PDB entry 2GHK | X-ray diffraction, 2.00 A resolution | chain X

Chain X:
Molecule: cytosolic ascorbate peroxidase 1
From: Glycine max
Notes: EC 1.11.1.11
Reference sequence: Q43758 (Q43758_SOYBN); residues 2-250 here = UniProt positions 2-250
Amino-acid sequence (261 residues; row label = number of the first residue in the row; numbers below 1 keep their minus sign (Met-10 is residue -10)):
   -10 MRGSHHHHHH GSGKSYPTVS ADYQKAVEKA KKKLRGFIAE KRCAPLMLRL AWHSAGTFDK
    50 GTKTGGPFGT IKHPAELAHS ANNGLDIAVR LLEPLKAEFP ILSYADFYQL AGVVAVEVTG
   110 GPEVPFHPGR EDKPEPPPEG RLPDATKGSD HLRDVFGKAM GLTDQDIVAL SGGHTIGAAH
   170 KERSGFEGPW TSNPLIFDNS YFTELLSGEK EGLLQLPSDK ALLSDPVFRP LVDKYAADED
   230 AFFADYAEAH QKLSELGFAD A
Not modelled in the structure: -10 to 0
Sequence notes: expression tag (-10 to 1)
Ion coordination: heme Fe: His163 (together with cyanide ion); K+: Thr164, Thr180, Asn182, Ile185, Asp187
Ligand contacts:
  - cyanide ion (CYN): Arg38, Trp41, His42, His163
  - heme (HEM): Pro34, Leu35, Leu37, Arg38, Trp41, Pro132, Asp133, Ala134, Leu141, Phe145, Leu159, Ser160, Gly162, His163, Ile165, Gly166, Ala167, Ala168, His169, Arg172, Ser173, Gly174, Phe175, Trp179, Leu205, Ser207, Tyr235

In short:
Bound to chain X: cyanide ion and heme. Thr164, Thr180, Asn182, Ile185 and Asp187 form the K+ site.
Chain X is cytosolic ascorbate peroxidase 1 (Glycine max); the structure, Conformational mobility in the
active site of a heme peroxidase, was determined by X-ray diffraction, deposited together with 2GGN, 2GHC,
2GHD, 2GHE and 2GHH.
